Entry 5LFC (X-ray diffraction, 3.20 A resolution); this record covers chain A.

Chain A:
Molecule: DsrV
From: Leuconostoc citreum
Notes: EC 2.4.1.5
Amino-acid sequence (1293 residues; row label = number of the first residue in the row):
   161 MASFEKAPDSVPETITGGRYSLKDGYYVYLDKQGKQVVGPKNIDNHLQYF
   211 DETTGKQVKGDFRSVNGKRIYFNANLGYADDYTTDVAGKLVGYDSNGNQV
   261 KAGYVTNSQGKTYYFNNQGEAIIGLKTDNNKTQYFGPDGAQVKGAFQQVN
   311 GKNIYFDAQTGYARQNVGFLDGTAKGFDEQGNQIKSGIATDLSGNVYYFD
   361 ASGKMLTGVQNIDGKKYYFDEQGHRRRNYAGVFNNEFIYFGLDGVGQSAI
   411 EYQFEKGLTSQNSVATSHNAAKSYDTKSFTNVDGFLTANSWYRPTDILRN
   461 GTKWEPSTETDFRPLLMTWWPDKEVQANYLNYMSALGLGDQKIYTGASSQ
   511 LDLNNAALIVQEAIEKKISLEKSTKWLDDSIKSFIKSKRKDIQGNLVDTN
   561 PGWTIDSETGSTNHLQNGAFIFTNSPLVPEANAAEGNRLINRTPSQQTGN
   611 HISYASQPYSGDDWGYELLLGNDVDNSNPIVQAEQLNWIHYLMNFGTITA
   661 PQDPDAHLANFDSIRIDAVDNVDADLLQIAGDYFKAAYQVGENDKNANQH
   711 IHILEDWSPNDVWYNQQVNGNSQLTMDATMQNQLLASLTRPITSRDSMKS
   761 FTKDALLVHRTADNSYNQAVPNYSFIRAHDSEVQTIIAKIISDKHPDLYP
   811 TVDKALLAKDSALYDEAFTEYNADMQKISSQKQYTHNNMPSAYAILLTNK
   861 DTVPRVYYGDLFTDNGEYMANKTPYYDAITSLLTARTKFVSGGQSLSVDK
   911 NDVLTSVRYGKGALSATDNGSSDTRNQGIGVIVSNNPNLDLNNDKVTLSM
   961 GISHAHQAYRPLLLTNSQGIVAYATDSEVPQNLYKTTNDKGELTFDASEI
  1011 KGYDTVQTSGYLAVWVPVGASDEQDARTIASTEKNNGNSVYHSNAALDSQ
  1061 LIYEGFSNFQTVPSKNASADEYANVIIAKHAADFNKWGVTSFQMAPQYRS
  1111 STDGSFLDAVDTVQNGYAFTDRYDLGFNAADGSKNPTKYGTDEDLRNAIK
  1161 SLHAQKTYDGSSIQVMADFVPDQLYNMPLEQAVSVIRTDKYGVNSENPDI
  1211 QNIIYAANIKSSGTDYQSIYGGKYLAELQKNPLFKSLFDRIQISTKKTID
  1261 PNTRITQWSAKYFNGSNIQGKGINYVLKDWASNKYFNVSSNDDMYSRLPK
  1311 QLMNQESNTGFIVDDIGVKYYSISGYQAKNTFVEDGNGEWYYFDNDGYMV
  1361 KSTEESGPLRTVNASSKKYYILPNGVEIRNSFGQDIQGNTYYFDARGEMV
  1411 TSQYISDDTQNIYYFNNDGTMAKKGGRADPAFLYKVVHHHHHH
Disordered / not traced: 161-287, 311, 1437-1453
Metal / ion sites: Ca2+: E627, D633, N681, D1182
Reported in the primary citation:
  - catalytic residues: D677, E715, D790
  - mutagenesis - E715Q: abolished catalytic activity
  - mutagenesis - D813A (2-fold), L816A (2-fold): decreased catalytic activity

Summary:
E627, D633, N681 and D1182 form the Ca2+ site. The paper reports catalytic residues D677, E715 and D790; D813A
and L816A reduce catalytic activity.
Chain A is DsrV (Leuconostoc citreum); the structure, Crystal structure of Leuconostoc citreum NRRL B-1299
N-terminally truncated dextransucrase DSR-M, was determined by X-ray diffraction, deposited together with 5O8L
and 5NGY.
